PDB entry 8XYH | electron microscopy, 2.50 A resolution | chains A and B of the 3 polymer chains in the assembly

== Chain A (and B) ==
Name: Spike glycoprotein
Notes: chain B of this document is another copy of the same molecule, construct and numbering; everything in this record applies to it too
UniProt: P0DTC2 (SPIKE_SARS2); aligned to UniProt positions 1-1213 over residues 1-1213 (the alignment contains insertions or deletions, so no single offset holds)
Chain sequence (1282 residues; row label = number of the first residue in the row):
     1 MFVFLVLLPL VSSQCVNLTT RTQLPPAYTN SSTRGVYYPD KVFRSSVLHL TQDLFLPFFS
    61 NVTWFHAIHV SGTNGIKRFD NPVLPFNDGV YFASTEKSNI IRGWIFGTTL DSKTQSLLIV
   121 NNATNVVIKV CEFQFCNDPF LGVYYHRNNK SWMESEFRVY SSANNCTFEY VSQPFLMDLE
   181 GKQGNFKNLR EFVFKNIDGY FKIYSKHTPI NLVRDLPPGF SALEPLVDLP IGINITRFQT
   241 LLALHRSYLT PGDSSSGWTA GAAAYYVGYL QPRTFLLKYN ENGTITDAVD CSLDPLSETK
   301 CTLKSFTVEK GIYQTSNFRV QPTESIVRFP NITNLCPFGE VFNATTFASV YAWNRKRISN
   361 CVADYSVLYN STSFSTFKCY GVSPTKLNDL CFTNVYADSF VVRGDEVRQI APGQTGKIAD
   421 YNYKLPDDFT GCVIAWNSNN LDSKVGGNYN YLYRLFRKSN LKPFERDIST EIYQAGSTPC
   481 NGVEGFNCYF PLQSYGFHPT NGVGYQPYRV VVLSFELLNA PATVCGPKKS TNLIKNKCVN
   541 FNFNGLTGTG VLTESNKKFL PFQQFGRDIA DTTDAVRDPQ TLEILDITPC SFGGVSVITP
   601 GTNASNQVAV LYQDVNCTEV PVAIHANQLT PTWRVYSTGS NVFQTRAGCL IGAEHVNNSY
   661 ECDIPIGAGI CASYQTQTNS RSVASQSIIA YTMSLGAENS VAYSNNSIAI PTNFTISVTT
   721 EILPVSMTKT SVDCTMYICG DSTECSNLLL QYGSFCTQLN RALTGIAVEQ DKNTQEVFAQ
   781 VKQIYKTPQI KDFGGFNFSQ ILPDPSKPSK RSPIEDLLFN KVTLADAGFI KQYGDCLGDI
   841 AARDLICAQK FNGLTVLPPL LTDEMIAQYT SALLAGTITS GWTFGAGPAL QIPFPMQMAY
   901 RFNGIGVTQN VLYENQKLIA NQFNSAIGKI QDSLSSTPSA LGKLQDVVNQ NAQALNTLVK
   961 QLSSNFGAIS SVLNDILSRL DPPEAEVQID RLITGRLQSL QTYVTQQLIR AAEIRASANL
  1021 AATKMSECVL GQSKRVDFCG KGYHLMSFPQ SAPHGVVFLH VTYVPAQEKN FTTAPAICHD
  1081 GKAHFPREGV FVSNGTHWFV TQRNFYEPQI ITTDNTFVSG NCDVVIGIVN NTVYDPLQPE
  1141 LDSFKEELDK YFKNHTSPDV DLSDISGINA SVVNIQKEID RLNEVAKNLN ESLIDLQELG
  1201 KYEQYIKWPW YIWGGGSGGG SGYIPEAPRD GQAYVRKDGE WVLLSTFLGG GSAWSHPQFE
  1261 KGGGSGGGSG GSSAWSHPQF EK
Disordered / not traced: 1-15, 623-636, 677-684, 1111-1282
Construct notes: conflict S32 (Phe in P0DTC2), L50 (Ser in P0DTC2), P218 (Gln in P0DTC2), S292 (Ala in P0DTC2), T346 (Arg in P0DTC2), T372 (Ala in P0DTC2), V402 (Ile in P0DTC2), H498 (Gln in P0DTC2), N519 (His in P0DTC2), A604 (Thr in P0DTC2), N627 (Asp in P0DTC2), Q789 (Pro793 in P0DTC2), S1163 (Gly1167 in P0DTC2); variant I76 (Thr in P0DTC2), R147 (Lys in P0DTC2), I534 (Val in P0DTC2); engineered mutation P813 (Phe817 in P0DTC2), P888 (Ala892 in P0DTC2), P895 (Ala899 in P0DTC2), P938 (Ala942 in P0DTC2), P982 (Lys986 in P0DTC2), P983 (Val987 in P0DTC2); expression tag (1214-1282)
Cystine bridges: C131-C166, C291-C301, C336-C361, C379-C432, C391-C525, C480-C488, C538-C590, C617-C649, C662-C671, C734-C756, C739-C745, C836-C847, C1028-C1039
Glycans and other covalent adducts: N-acetylglucosamine (NAG) linked to N17, N30, N61, N122, N149, N165, N234, N282, N331, N343, N370, N616, N705, N713, N797, N1094
Residues lining bound ligands:
  - linoleic acid (EIC): C336, P337, F338, V341, F342, I358, A363, Y365, F374, F377, L387, F392, V395, I434, L513, F515, V524
  - N-acetylglucosamine (NAG; 2-acetamido-2-deoxy-beta-D-glucopyranose), molecule 1: Y351, A352, I468
  - N-acetylglucosamine (NAG), molecule 2: L455, F456, Y489, Q493
  - N-acetylglucosamine (NAG), molecule 3: R457, S459, N460, L461, K462, E465
Curated features (UniProtKB/Swiss-Prot):
  - region: N280 to C301 (Putative superantigen), R403 to D405 (Integrin-binding motif), N448 to F456 (Immunodominant HLA epitope recognized by the CD8+)
  - glycosylation: N17 (N-linked (GlcNAc...) (complex) asparagine), N61 (N-linked (GlcNAc...) (hybrid) asparagine), N74 (N-linked (GlcNAc...) (complex) asparagine), N122 (N-linked (GlcNAc...) (hybrid) asparagine), N149 (N-linked (GlcNAc...) (complex) asparagine), N165 (N-linked (GlcNAc...) (complex) asparagine), N234 (N-linked (GlcNAc...) (high mannose) asparagine), N282 (N-linked (GlcNAc...) (complex) asparagine), T323 (O-linked (GalNAc) threonine), S325 (O-linked (HexNAc...) serine), N331 (N-linked (GlcNAc...) (complex) asparagine), N343 (N-linked (GlcNAc...) (complex) asparagine), N603 (N-linked (GlcNAc...) (hybrid) asparagine), N616 (N-linked (GlcNAc...) (complex) asparagine), N657 (N-linked (GlcNAc...) (complex) asparagine), T676 (O-linked (GlcNAc...) threonine), T678 (O-linked (GlcNAc...) threonine)
Reported in the primary citation:
  - post-translational modification sites: N370
  - binding site for N-acetylglucosamine: Q493
  - self-association interface (contacts with another copy of this molecule); pairs are residue here / residue on that copy: S373-D405 (hydrogen bond), F374-R408 (hydrogen bond)
  - conformationally variable residues (side-chain flip): Y365 to S373
  - mutagenesis - H498Q: abolished binding to mouse ACE2

== Chain A / chain B interface ==
Residue-residue contacts - 169 pairs, chain A then chain B:
  L50(A) with L750(B), hydrophobic
  Q52(A) with N747(B)
  Q314(A) with S731(B)
  S316(A) with D733(B)
  N317(A) with M736(B), hydrogen bond
  R319(A) with D733(B), salt bridge
  R355(A) with Y200(B); P230(B)
  G381(A) with R979(B), hydrogen bond (backbone-side chain)
  V382(A) with R979(B)
  S383(A) with R979(B), hydrogen bond (backbone-backbone); L980(B); D981(B), hydrogen bond
  T385(A) with D981(B)
  K386(A) with L977(B), hydrogen bond (side chain-backbone); S978(B); R979(B)
  L390(A) with S978(B)
  Y396(A) with Y200(B); P230(B)
  D405(A) with S373(B), hydrogen bond; F374(B)
  R408(A) with F374(B), hydrogen bond (side chain-backbone); S375(B); F377(B)
  G413(A) with P384(B); T385(B)
  Q414(A) with T385(B)
  T415(A) with Y365(B); P384(B)
  G416(A) with Y369(B)
  K417(A) with Y369(B)
  D420(A) with Y369(B), hydrogen bond
  L455(A) with N370(B)
  P463(A) with D198(B); G199(B)
  F464(A) with D198(B); G199(B); G232(B)
  E465(A) with G232(B); N234(B)
  R466(A) with G232(B), hydrogen bond (backbone-backbone)
  I468(A) with Q115(B); E132(B); N165(B)
  S469(A) with K113(B)
  E471(A) with K113(B), salt bridge
  L517(A) with R979(B)
  L518(A) with D975(B)
  G545(A) with S978(B), hydrogen bond (backbone-side chain)
  T547(A) with N974(B), hydrogen bond (backbone-side chain); S978(B), hydrogen bond
  G548(A) with N974(B)
  T549(A) with D741(B)
  V551(A) with Y833(B)
  K557(A) with F43(B)
  K558(A) with F43(B)
  F559(A) with F43(B), hydrophobic
  L560(A) with E224(B)
  F562(A) with K41(B)
  Q563(A) with K41(B); F43(B)
  F565(A) with V42(B); F43(B)
  G566(A) with V42(B); F43(B)
  R567(A) with V42(B); F43(B), hydrogen bond (backbone-backbone); R843(B)
  D568(A) with R843(B)
  I569(A) with V47(B), hydrophobic; S963(B)
  A570(A) with L962(B)
  D571(A) with S963(B); S971(B); V972(B)
  D586(A) with I840(B)
  T588(A) with L837(B); F851(B)
  P589(A) with Y833(B), hydrogen bond (backbone-side chain)
  S591(A) with M736(B)
  F592(A) with M736(B); K831(B); Y833(B), hydrophobic; K850(B); F851(B), hydrophobic
  Q613(A) with I830(B)
  D614(A) with F829(B); K831(B); K850(B), salt bridge
  N616(A) with Q832(B)
  P621(A) with Y833(B)
  R646(A) with I830(B); T862(B), hydrogen bond; E864(B), salt bridge
  A647(A) with I830(B)
  P665(A) with L860(B), hydrophobic
  G667(A) with L860(B)
  A668(A) with P859(B), hydrogen bond (backbone-backbone); L860(B)
  G669(A) with L860(B), hydrogen bond (backbone-backbone); M865(B)
  L695(A) with K782(B); M865(B); Q868(B); Y869(B), hydrophobic
  G696(A) with K782(B)
  A697(A) with K782(B); Q783(B); I784(B), hydrogen bond (backbone-backbone)
  E698(A) with I784(B); Q868(B)
  N699(A) with Q783(B); I784(B), hydrogen bond (backbone-backbone); Y785(B); K786(B), hydrogen bond (backbone-backbone)
  S700(A) with K786(B), hydrogen bond
  V701(A) with Y785(B), hydrophobic; T879(B); S880(B)
  A702(A) with Q891(B)
  Y703(A) with F793(B), hydrophobic; I892(B); P893(B); F894(B), hydrogen bond (side chain-backbone)
  S704(A) with Q891(B), hydrogen bond (backbone-side chain)
  N705(A) with P893(B)
  S707(A) with Q891(B); P893(B)
  I708(A) with Q891(B), hydrogen bond (backbone-side chain)
  A709(A) with L890(B); Q891(B), hydrogen bond (backbone-backbone)
  I710(A) with L890(B)
  P711(A) with L890(B), hydrophobic
  Q953(A) with R761(B)
  Q961(A) with S754(B); F755(B); Q758(B), hydrogen bond
  S964(A) with Q751(B)
  N965(A) with Q751(B)
  F966(A) with Y752(B); F755(B), hydrophobic
  G967(A) with Y752(B)
  P982(A) with D427(B)
  P983(A) with D427(B)
  Q998(A) with Q998(B), hydrogen bond; Q1001(B)
  Q1006(A) with L1008(B)
  I1009(A) with L1008(B), hydrophobic
  E1013(A) with R1015(B), salt bridge
  R1035(A) with E1027(B), salt bridge; R1035(B)
  V1036(A) with S1026(B)
  D1037(A) with G885(B); L1030(B)
  G1042(A) with A886(B)
  V1064(A) with G887(B)
  P1065(A) with P888(B)
  E1068(A) with P888(B); L890(B)
  T1073(A) with M896(B)
  A1074(A) with M896(B)
  P1075(A) with M896(B), hydrophobic; Y913(B), hydrogen bond (backbone-side chain)
  F1085(A) with Q909(B); N910(B); Y913(B), hydrophobic
  P1086(A) with Q909(B), hydrogen bond (backbone-side chain)
  R1103(A) with Y900(B)
Interface residues without a listed pair, chain A (129 interface residues in all): T302, R403, Y421, P426, V503, A520, L546, D574, C590, V615, V622, G648, I670, C671, T692, M693, T957, D981, S999, T1002, T1005, Y1043, A1066
Interface residues without a listed pair, chain B (120 interface residues in all): R44, T167, P225, I231, T376, G413, V503, T735, T757, D792, C836, G853, L857, P858, L861, I878, W882, A889, P895, V959, K960, D990, T1005, T1023, G1031

== In short ==
Chain A and chain B form an interface of 129 and 120 residues respectively; the contacts include 29 hydrogen
bonds and 6 salt bridges. Polar contacts include R319(A)-D733(B), E471(A)-K113(B) and D614(A)-K850(B). The
paper reports a binding site for N-acetylglucosamine at Q493(A); H498Q of chain A abolishes binding to mouse
ACE2.
Both chains are Spike glycoprotein. Entry 8XYH (Cryo-EM structure of BANAL-20-52 spike protein (6P)) was
determined by electron microscopy, deposited together with 8XYM and 8XYO.
